Entry 8TXO (electron microscopy, 3.10 A resolution); this record covers chains G and I of the 7 polymer chains in the assembly.

# Chain G
Molecule: DNA-directed RNA polymerase subunit alpha
Organism: Escherichia coli
Notes: EC 2.7.7.6
Reference sequence: P0A7Z4 (RPOA_ECOLI); residue numbers follow UniProt; this construct covers 1-329
Chain sequence (329 residues; each row starts with the number of its first residue):
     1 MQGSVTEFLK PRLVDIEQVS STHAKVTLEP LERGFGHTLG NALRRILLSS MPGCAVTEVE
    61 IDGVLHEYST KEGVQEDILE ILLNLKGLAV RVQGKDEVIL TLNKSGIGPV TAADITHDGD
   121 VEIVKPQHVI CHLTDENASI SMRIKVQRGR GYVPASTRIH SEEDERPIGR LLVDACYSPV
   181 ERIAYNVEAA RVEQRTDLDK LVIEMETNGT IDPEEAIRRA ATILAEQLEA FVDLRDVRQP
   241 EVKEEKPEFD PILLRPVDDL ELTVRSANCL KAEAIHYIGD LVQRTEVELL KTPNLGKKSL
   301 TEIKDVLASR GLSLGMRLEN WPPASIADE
Not modelled in the structure: 1-5, 159-166, 235-329
UniProt features mapped onto this chain:
  - region: Glu-162 to Glu-165 (Required for interaction with Crp at class II promoters)
  - modified residue: Arg-265 (ADP-ribosylarginine), Lys-297 (N6-acetyllysine), Lys-298 (N6-acetyllysine)
  - mutagenesis: Arg-45 (R45C: In rpoA112; temperature-sensitive, blocks RNA polymerase assembly), Glu-162 to Glu-165 (5-fold decrease in CRP-class II promoter-dependent transcription), Glu-165 (E165K: 5-fold decrease in CRP-class II promoter-dependent transcription), Arg-191 (R191C: In rpoA101; temperature-sensitive)

# Chain I
Molecule: DNA-directed RNA polymerase subunit beta
Organism: Escherichia coli
Notes: EC 2.7.7.6
Reference sequence: P0A8V2 (RPOB_ECOLI); numbering as in UniProt (aligned over 1-1342)
Chain sequence (1342 residues; each row starts with the number of its first residue):
     1 MVYSYTEKKR IRKDFGKRPQ VLDVPYLLSI QLDSFQKFIE QDPEGQYGLE AAFRSVFPIQ
    61 SYSGNSELQY VSYRLGEPVF DVQECQIRGV TYSAPLRVKL RLVIYEREAP EGTVKDIKEQ
   121 EVYMGEIPLM TDNGTFVING TERVIVSQLH RSPGVFFDSD KGKTHSSGKV LYNARIIPYR
   181 GSWLDFEFDP KDNLFVRIDR RRKLPATIIL RALNYTTEQI LDLFFEKVIF EIRDNKLQME
   241 LVPERLRGET ASFDIEANGK VYVEKGRRIT ARHIRQLEKD DVKLIEVPVE YIAGKVVAKD
   301 YIDESTGELI CAANMELSLD LLAKLSQSGH KRIETLFTND LDHGPYISET LRVDPTNDRL
   361 SALVEIYRMM RPGEPPTREA AESLFENLFF SEDRYDLSAV GRMKFNRSLL REEIEGSGIL
   421 SKDDIIDVMK KLIDIRNGKG EVDDIDHLGN RRIRSVGEMA ENQFRVGLVR VERAVKERLS
   481 LGDLDTLMPQ DMINAKPISA AVKEFFGSSQ LSQFMDQNNP LSEITHKRRI SALGPGGLTR
   541 ERAGFEVRDV HPTHYGRVCP IETPEGPNIG LINSLSVYAQ TNEYGFLETP YRKVTDGVVT
   601 DEIHYLSAIE EGNYVIAQAN SNLDEEGHFV EDLVTCRSKG ESSLFSRDQV DYMDVSTQQV
   661 VSVGASLIPF LEHDDANRAL MGANMQRQAV PTLRADKPLV GTGMERAVAV DSGVTAVAKR
   721 GGVVQYVDAS RIVIKVNEDE MYPGEAGIDI YNLTKYTRSN QNTCINQMPC VSLGEPVERG
   781 DVLADGPSTD LGELALGQNM RVAFMPWNGY NFEDSILVSE RVVQEDRFTT IHIQELACVS
   841 RDTKLGPEEI TADIPNVGEA ALSKLDESGI VYIGAEVTGG DILVGKVTPK GETQLTPEEK
   901 LLRAIFGEKA SDVKDSSLRV PNGVSGTVID VQVFTRDGVE KDKRALEIEE MQLKQAKKDL
   961 SEELQILEAG LFSRIRAVLV AGGVEAEKLD KLPRDRWLEL GLTDEEKQNQ LEQLAEQYDE
  1021 LKHEFEKKLE AKRRKITQGD DLAPGVLKIV KVYLAVKRRI QPGDKMAGRH GNKGVISKIN
  1081 PIEDMPYDEN GTPVDIVLNP LGVPSRMNIG QILETHLGMA AKGIGDKINA MLKQQQEVAK
  1141 LREFIQRAYD LGADVRQKVD LSTFSDEEVM RLAENLRKGM PIATPVFDGA KEAEIKELLK
  1201 LGDLPTSGQI RLYDGRTGEQ FERPVTVGYM YMLKLNHLVD DKMHARSTGS YSLVTQQPLG
  1261 GKAQFGGQRF GEMEVWALEA YGAAYTLQEM LTVKSDDVNG RTKMYKNIVD GNHQMEPGMP
  1321 ESFNVLLKEI RSLGINIELE DE
Not modelled in the structure: 160-395, 412-422, 435-443, 890-912, 978-1016
Small-molecule neighbours: S9F ([[(2R,3S,4R,5R)-5-(4-azanyl-2-oxidanylidene-1$l4,3,5,7-tetrazabicyclo[4.3.0]nona-1(6),3,8-trien-7-yl)-3,4-bis(oxidanyl)oxolan-2-yl]methoxy-oxidanyl-phosphoryl] phosphono hydrogen phosphate): Arg-678, Asp-814, Lys-1073, Arg-1106
UniProt features mapped onto this chain:
  - modified residue (N6-acetyllysine): Lys-1022, Lys-1200
  - mutagenesis: Ile-561 (I561S: Resistant to antibiotics salinamide A and B), Ile-569 (I569S: Resistant to antibiotics salinamide A and B), Ala-665 (A665E: Resistant to antibiotics salinamide A and B), Asp-675 (D675A/G: Resistant to antibiotics salinamide A and B), Asn-677 (N677H/K: Resistant to antibiotics salinamide A and B), Leu-680 (L680M: Resistant to antibiotics salinamide A and B), Glu-813 (E813K: Disrupts the enzyme's active center)

# Interface between chain G and chain I
Residue-residue contacts (63; chain G residue first):
  Asn-41(G) / Tyr-1087(I)
  Asn-41(G) / Gly-1215(I)
  Asn-41(G) / Arg-1216(I)  hydrogen bond (side chain-backbone)
  Asn-41(G) / Thr-1217(I)
  Asn-41(G) / Gly-1218(I)  hydrogen bond (side chain-backbone)
  Arg-44(G) / Glu-1083(I)
  Arg-44(G) / Tyr-1087(I)
  Arg-44(G) / Gly-1091(I)  hydrogen bond (side chain-backbone)
  Arg-45(G) / Glu-1083(I)
  Arg-45(G) / Asp-1084(I)  salt bridge
  Arg-45(G) / Gly-1215(I)  hydrogen bond (side chain-backbone)
  Arg-45(G) / Arg-1216(I)
  Ser-49(G) / Glu-1083(I)
  Leu-65(G) / Ile-873(I)
  His-66(G) / Ile-873(I)
  His-66(G) / Gly-874(I)
  His-66(G) / Val-928(I)
  His-66(G) / Ile-929(I)
  Tyr-68(G) / Tyr-756(I)  hydrophobic
  Tyr-68(G) / Ile-831(I)  hydrophobic
  Tyr-68(G) / Thr-927(I)
  Tyr-68(G) / Ile-929(I)  hydrophobic
  Tyr-68(G) / Ala-1055(I)
  Tyr-68(G) / Lys-1057(I)
  Thr-70(G) / Ala-729(I)
  Thr-70(G) / Ser-730(I)  hydrogen bond
  Thr-70(G) / Lys-755(I)
  Lys-71(G) / Asp-728(I)
  Glu-72(G) / Asp-728(I)
  Gly-73(G) / Tyr-726(I)  hydrogen bond (backbone-side chain)
  Gly-73(G) / Asp-728(I)
  Val-74(G) / Asp-728(I)
  Val-74(G) / Ala-729(I)  hydrogen bond (backbone-backbone)
  Gln-75(G) / Val-727(I)
  Gln-75(G) / Ala-729(I)
  Gln-75(G) / Val-771(I)  hydrogen bond (side chain-backbone)
  Asp-77(G) / Ala-729(I)
  Asp-77(G) / Lys-755(I)  salt bridge
  Asp-77(G) / Met-768(I)
  Leu-79(G) / Leu-693(I)  hydrophobic
  Leu-79(G) / Tyr-756(I)
  Leu-79(G) / Lys-1057(I)
  Leu-83(G) / Arg-694(I)
  Lys-86(G) / Gln-824(I)
  Thr-134(G) / Val-727(I)  hydrogen bond (side chain-backbone)
  Thr-134(G) / Leu-773(I)
  Asp-135(G) / Tyr-726(I)
  Tyr-152(G) / Val-823(I)
  Tyr-152(G) / Gln-824(I)  hydrogen bond (side chain-backbone)
  Pro-154(G) / Arg-1059(I)
  Ser-156(G) / Arg-1059(I)
  Ile-168(G) / Ala-875(I)  hydrophobic
  Asp-174(G) / Asp-826(I)
  Glu-181(G) / Arg-821(I)  salt bridge
  Arg-182(G) / Asn-1090(I)  hydrogen bond (side chain-backbone)
  Arg-182(G) / Gly-1091(I)
  Arg-182(G) / Thr-1092(I)
  Ile-183(G) / Gly-1091(I)
  Ala-184(G) / Asn-1090(I)
  Ala-184(G) / Gly-1091(I)
  Tyr-185(G) / Tyr-1087(I)  hydrogen bond
  Tyr-185(G) / Gly-1218(I)
  Glu-206(G) / Lys-1133(I)  salt bridge
Interface residues without a listed pair, chain G (37 interface residues in all): Leu-48, Glu-67, Ser-69, Glu-76, Glu-80, Cys-176, Val-180
Interface residues without a listed pair, chain I (46 interface residues in all): Asn-766, Pro-769, Ser-772, Tyr-872, Val-1056, Ile-1082, Glu-1089, Pro-1093, Asp-1214

# Overview
The interface between chain G and chain I involves 37 residues on one side and 46 on the other, with 12
hydrogen bonds and 4 salt bridges. Among the polar pairs are Arg-45(G)/Asp-1084(I), Asp-77(G)/Lys-755(I) and
Glu-181(G)/Arg-821(I). Chain I binds compound S9F.
Chain G is DNA-directed RNA polymerase subunit alpha and chain I is DNA-directed RNA polymerase subunit beta,
both from Escherichia coli; the structure, E. coli DNA-directed RNA polymerase transcription elongation
complex bound to the unnatural dZ-PTP base pair in ..., was determined by electron microscopy.
